Entry 5FKU (electron microscopy, 8.34 A resolution (very low resolution: no residue pairs are listed; an interface is given only as per-side residue counts)); this record covers chains B and C of the 5 polymer chains in the assembly.

Chain B (and C):
Molecule: DNA polymerase III subunit beta
Source organism: Escherichia coli K-12
Notes: EC 2.7.7.7; chain C of this document is another copy of the same molecule, construct and numbering; everything in this record applies to it too
Reference sequence: P0A988 (DPO3B_ECOLI); residues 1-366 here = UniProt positions 1-366
Amino-acid sequence (366 residues; numbered 1 to 366; the number before each row is that of its first residue):
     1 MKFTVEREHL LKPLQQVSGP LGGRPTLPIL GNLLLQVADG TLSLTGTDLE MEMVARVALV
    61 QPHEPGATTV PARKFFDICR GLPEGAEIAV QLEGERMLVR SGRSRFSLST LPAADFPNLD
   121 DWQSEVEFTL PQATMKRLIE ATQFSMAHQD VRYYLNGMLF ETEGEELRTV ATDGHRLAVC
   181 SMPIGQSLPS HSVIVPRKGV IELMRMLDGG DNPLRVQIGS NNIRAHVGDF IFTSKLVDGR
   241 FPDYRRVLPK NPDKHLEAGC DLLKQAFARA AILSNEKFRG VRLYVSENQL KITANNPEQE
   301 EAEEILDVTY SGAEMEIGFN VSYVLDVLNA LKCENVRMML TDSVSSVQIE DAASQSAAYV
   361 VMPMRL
Swiss-Prot annotation at these positions:
  - binding site (DNA): R24, R73, Q149, Y153, Y154

Interface between chain B and chain C:
At this resolution (8 A) residue pairs are not listed: 29 residues of chain B and 27 of chain C lie at the interface.

Overview:
Chain B and chain C form an interface of 29 and 27 residues respectively. UniProt lists 5 DNA-binding residues
on chain B.
Chain B and chain C are both DNA polymerase III subunit beta (Escherichia coli K-12); the structure, cryo-EM
structure of the E. coli replicative DNA polymerase complex in DNA free state (DNA polymerase ..., was
determined by electron microscopy (same publication as 5FKV and 5FKW).
